PDB entry 7KP8 | X-ray diffraction, 3.15 A resolution | chains A and E of the 5 polymer chains in the assembly

Chain A:
Name: Tumor necrosis factor
Organism: Mus musculus
UniProtKB: P06804 (TNFA_MOUSE); residues 10-156 here correspond to UniProt positions 89-235 (UniProt number = residue number + 79)
Amino-acid sequence (147 residues; each row starts with the number of its first residue):
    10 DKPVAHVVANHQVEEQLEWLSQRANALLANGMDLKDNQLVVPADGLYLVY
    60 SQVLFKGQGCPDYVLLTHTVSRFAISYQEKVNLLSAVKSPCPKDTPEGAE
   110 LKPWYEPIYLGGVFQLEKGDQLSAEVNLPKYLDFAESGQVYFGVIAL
Disordered / not traced: 85-86, 104-108
Disulfide bonds: Cys69-Cys100
Small-molecule neighbours: A7G (1-{[2-(difluoromethoxy)phenyl]methyl}-2-methyl-6-[6-(piperazin-1-yl)pyridin-3-yl]-1H-benzimidazole): Leu57, Tyr118, Val122, Ala155, Leu156

Chain E:
Name: Tumor necrosis factor receptor superfamily member 1A
Organism: Homo sapiens
UniProtKB: P19438 (TNR1A_HUMAN); residues 14-155 here correspond to UniProt positions 43-184 (UniProt number = residue number + 29)
Amino-acid sequence (142 residues; row label = number of the first residue in the row):
    14 VCPQGKYIHPQDNSICCTKCHKGTYLYNDCPGPGQDTDCRECESGSFTAS
    64 ENHLRHCLSCSKCRKEMGQVEISSCTVDRDTVCGCRKNQYRHYWSENLFQ
   114 CFNCSLCLNGTVHLSCQEKQNTVCTCHAGFFLRENECVSSSN
Disordered / not traced: 144-155
Sequence notes: engineered mutation Asp25 (Asn54 in P19438), Ser153 (Cys182 in P19438)
Disulfide bonds: Cys15-Cys29, Cys30-Cys43, Cys33-Cys52, Cys55-Cys70, Cys73-Cys88, Cys76-Cys96, Cys98-Cys114, Cys117-Cys129, Cys120-Cys137
Swiss-Prot annotation at these positions:
  - glycosylation (N-linked (GlcNAc...) asparagine): Asn116, Asn122

Chain A / chain E interface:
Pairs across the interface (29; chain A residue first):
  His20(A) with Cys73(E), hydrogen bond (side chain-backbone)
  Gln31(A) with His69(E)
  Arg32(A) with Ser59(E), hydrogen bond; His69(E); Cys70(E); Ser72(E), hydrogen bond
  Ala33(A) with His69(E); Leu71(E), hydrophobic
  Lys65(A) with Glu79(E)
  Gln67(A) with Lys78(E); Glu79(E); Gly81(E)
  Pro112(A) with Glu79(E); Met80(E), hydrophobic; Gln113(E)
  Tyr114(A) with Arg77(E); Glu79(E), hydrogen bond; Met80(E)
  Asp142(A) with Arg77(E), salt bridge; Glu79(E)
  Phe143(A) with Lys75(E)
  Ala144(A) with Ser74(E); Lys75(E), hydrogen bond (backbone-backbone); Arg77(E)
  Glu145(A) with Ser74(E); Lys75(E); Arg77(E); Asn110(E), hydrogen bond
  Gln148(A) with Arg77(E), hydrogen bond
Interface residues without a listed pair, chain A (15 interface residues in all): Gly66, Ser146
Interface residues without a listed pair, chain E (17 interface residues in all): Leu67, Leu111

Overview:
15 residues of chain A face 17 of chain E across their interface; the contacts include 7 hydrogen bonds and 1
salt bridge. Among the polar pairs are Asp142(A)-Arg77(E), His20(A)-Cys73(E) and Arg32(A)-Ser59(E). Bound to
chain A: compound A7G.
Here chain A is Tumor necrosis factor (Mus musculus) and chain E is Tumor necrosis factor receptor superfamily
member 1A (Homo sapiens). Entry 7KP8 (asymmetric mTNF-alpha hTNFR1 complex) was determined by X-ray
diffraction (same publication as 7KP7 and 7KP9).
